Entry 6R78 (X-ray diffraction, 2.21 A resolution); this record covers chain A.

[Chain A]
Name: Beta-lactamase
Organism: Klebsiella pneumoniae
Notes: EC 3.5.2.6
UniProt: G8B4G1 (G8B4G1_KLEPN); residues 4-221 here correspond to UniProt positions 22-239 (UniProt number = residue number + 18)
Sequence (218 residues; each row starts with the number of its first residue):
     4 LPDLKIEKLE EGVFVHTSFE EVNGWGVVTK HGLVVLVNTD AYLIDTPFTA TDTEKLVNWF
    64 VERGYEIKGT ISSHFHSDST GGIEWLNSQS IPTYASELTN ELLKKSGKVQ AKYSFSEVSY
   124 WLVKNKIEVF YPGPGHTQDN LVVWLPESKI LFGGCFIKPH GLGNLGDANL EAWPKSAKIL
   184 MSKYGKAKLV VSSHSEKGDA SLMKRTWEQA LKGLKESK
Construct notes: conflict F22 (Leu40 in G8B4G1)
Metal / ion sites: Na+: T42, D43, E69; Zn2+ site 1: H77, H79, H139; Zn2+ site 2: D81, C158, H197
Reported in the primary citation:
  - Zn2+ coordination: H77, H79, D81, H139, C158, H197
  - catalytic residues: D81

[Summary]
T42, D43 and E69 form the Na+ site. H77, H79 and H139 coordinate Zn2+ site 1. From the paper: the catalytic
residue D81; Zn2+ coordination by H77, H79 and D81 among others.
Chain A is Beta-lactamase (Klebsiella pneumoniae); the structure, Structure of IMP-13 metallo-beta-lactamase
in apo form (loop closed), was determined by X-ray diffraction (same publication as 6R79, 6RZR, 6RZS, 6S0H and
6R73).
